Entry 1UU8 (X-ray diffraction, 2.50 A resolution); this record covers chain A.

# Chain A
Name: 3-phosphoinositide dependent protein kinase-1
Source organism: Homo sapiens
Notes: EC 2.7.1.37; fragment: kinase domain, residues 51-360
UniProt: O15530 (PDPK_HUMAN); numbering as in UniProt (aligned over 51-360)
Chain sequence (310 residues; row label = number of the first residue in the row):
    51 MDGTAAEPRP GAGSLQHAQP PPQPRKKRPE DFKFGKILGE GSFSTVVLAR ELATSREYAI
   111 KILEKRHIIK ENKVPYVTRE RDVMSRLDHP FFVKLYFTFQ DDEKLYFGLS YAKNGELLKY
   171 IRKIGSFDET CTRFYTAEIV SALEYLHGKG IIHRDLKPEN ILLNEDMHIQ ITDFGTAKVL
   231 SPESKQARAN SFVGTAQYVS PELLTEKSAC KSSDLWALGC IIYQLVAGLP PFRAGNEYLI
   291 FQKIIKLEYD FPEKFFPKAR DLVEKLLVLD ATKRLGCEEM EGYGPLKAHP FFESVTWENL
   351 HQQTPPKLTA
Not modelled in the structure: 51-71, 232-239, 359-360
Modified residues: S241 (phosphoserine; SEP)
Residues lining bound ligands: rbt205 inhibitor (BI1; 3-{1-[3-(dimethylamino)propyl]-1H-indol-3-yl}-4-(1H-indol-3-yl)-1H-pyrrole-2,5-dione): L88, G89, V96, A109, K111, E130, V143, L159, S160, Y161, A162, E166, E209, N210, L212, T222, D223
Swiss-Prot annotation at these positions:
  - active site: D205 (Proton acceptor)
  - binding site (ATP): S92 to S94, K111, S160 to A162, E166, E209, D223
  - modified residue: S241 (Phosphoserine), K304 (N6-acetyllysine), T354 (Phosphothreonine)
  - mutagenesis: S241 (S241A: No activation), A277 (A277V: 3-fold increase in kinase activity), T354 (T354A: Abolishes phosphorylation by MELK)
From the paper describing this entry:
  - binding site for rbt205 inhibitor: V96, K111, L159, S160, A162, T222

# Overview
Bound to chain A: rbt205 inhibitor. Curated annotation (UniProt) lists active-site residue D205, 10
ATP-binding residues and 3 mutagenesis sites. From the paper: a binding site for rbt205 inhibitor at V96, K111
and L159 among others.
Chain A is 3-phosphoinositide dependent protein kinase-1 (Homo sapiens); the structure, Structure of human
PDK1 kinase domain in complex with BIM-1, was determined by X-ray diffraction together with 1UU3, 1UU7, 1UU9
and 1UVR from the same study.
